Entry 6U5F (electron microscopy, 3.80 A resolution); this record covers chains e and p of the 54 polymer chains in the assembly.

== Chain e (and p) ==
Molecule: Tube PA0623
Source organism: Pseudomonas aeruginosa (strain ATCC 15692 / DSM 22644 / CIP 104116 / JCM 14847 / LMG 12228 / 1C / PRS 101 / PAO1)
Notes: chain p of this document is another copy of the same molecule, construct and numbering; everything in this record applies to it too
UniProtKB: Q9I5S9 (Q9I5S9_PSEAE); residues 2-168 here correspond to UniProt positions 1-167 (UniProt number = residue number - 1)
Amino-acid sequence (167 residues; numbered 2 to 168; the number before each row is that of its first residue):
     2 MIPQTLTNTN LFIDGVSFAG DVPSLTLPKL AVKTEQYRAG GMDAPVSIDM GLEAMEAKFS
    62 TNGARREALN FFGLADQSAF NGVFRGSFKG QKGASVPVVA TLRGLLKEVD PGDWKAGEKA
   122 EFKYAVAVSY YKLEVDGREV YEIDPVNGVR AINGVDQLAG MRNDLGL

== How chain e and chain p interact ==
Contacting residue pairs - 21 pairs, chain e then chain p:
  Glu-36(e) with Glu-119(p); Lys-120(p)
  Gln-37(e) with Lys-120(p)
  Tyr-38(e) with Gly-21(p), hydrogen bond (side chain-backbone); Asp-22(p), hydrogen bond; Asn-63(p), hydrogen bond; Lys-120(p)
  Arg-39(e) with Thr-8(p), hydrogen bond (side chain-backbone); Asn-9(p)
  Ala-40(e) with Gly-21(p); Val-23(p)
  Gly-41(e) with Thr-10(p); Phe-19(p); Ala-20(p); Gly-21(p); Val-23(p), hydrogen bond (backbone-backbone)
  Gly-42(e) with Thr-10(p), hydrogen bond (backbone-backbone); Ala-20(p)
  Met-43(e) with Asn-9(p), hydrogen bond (backbone-side chain); Ala-20(p); Gly-21(p)
Also at the interface, not in a pair above, chain e (11 interface residues in all): Lys-34, Asp-44, Met-51
Also at the interface, not in a pair above, chain p (14 interface residues in all): Asn-11, Pro-24, Gly-118

== Summary ==
11 residues of chain e face 14 of chain p across their interface, with 7 hydrogen bonds. Polar pairs include
Tyr-38(e)/Gly-21(p), Tyr-38(e)/Asp-22(p) and Tyr-38(e)/Asn-63(p).
Chain e and chain p are both Tube PA0623 (Pseudomonas aeruginosa (strain ATCC 15692 / DSM 22644 / CIP 104116 /
JCM 14847 / LMG 12228 / 1C / PRS 101 / PAO1)); the structure, CryoEM Structure of Pyocin R2 - precontracted -
collar, was determined by electron microscopy together with 6PYT, 6U5B, 6U5J and 6U5K from the same study.
